PDB entry 8TXM | X-ray diffraction, 3.25 A resolution | chains A and H of the 4 polymer chains in the assembly

Chain A:
Name: Hemagglutinin
Source organism: Influenza A virus (strain swl A/California/04/2009 H1N1)
Notes: fragment: HA1 subdomain
Reference sequence: C3W5S1 (C3W5S1_I09A0); the construct lacks a stretch of the UniProt sequence, so the offset changes along the chain: 11-55 = UniProt 18-62; 56-83 = UniProt 64-91; 84-90 = UniProt 93-99; 91-116 = UniProt 101-126; 3 more segments
Sequence (328 residues; row label = number of the first residue in the row; a row labelled like 116A-116C holds insertion residues (116A, then the next letters in order)):
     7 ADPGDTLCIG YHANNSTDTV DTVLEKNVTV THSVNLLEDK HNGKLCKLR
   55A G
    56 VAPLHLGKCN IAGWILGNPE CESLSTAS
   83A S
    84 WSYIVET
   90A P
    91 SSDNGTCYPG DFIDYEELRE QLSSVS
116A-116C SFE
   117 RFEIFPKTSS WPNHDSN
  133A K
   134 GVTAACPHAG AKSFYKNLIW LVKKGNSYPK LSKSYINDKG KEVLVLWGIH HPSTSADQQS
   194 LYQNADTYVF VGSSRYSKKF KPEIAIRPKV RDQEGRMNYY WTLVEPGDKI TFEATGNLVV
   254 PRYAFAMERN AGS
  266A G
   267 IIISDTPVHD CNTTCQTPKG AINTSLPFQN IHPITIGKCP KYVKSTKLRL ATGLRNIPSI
Disordered / not traced: 7-8
Sequence notes: expression tag (7-10)
Disulfide bonds: Cys52-Cys277, Cys64-Cys76, Cys97-Cys139, Cys281-Cys305
Glycans and other covalent adducts: N-acetylglucosamine (NAG) linked to Asn33, Asn289
Residues lining bound ligands: Mg2+ (MG): His18, Asn20, His38

Chain H:
Name: GC_w13_B, Fab heavy chain
Source organism: Homo sapiens
Notes: antibody fragment or engineered binder
Sequence (226 residues; numbered -1 to 224; the number before each row is that of its first residue; numbers below 1 keep their minus sign (Ser-1 is residue -1)):
    -1 SQVQLVQSGT EVKKPGSSVK VSCKASGVTF SSYAMSWVRQ APGQGLEWMG GFIPILGTAN
    59 YAQKFQGRLT ITADGLTGTV YMELSRLRSE DTAVYYCARE VTWKGASIGV LGIWGQGTMV
   119 SVSASTKGPS VFPLAPSSKS TSGGTAALGC LVKDYFPEPV TVSWNSGALT SGVHTFPAVL
   179 QSSGLYSLSS VVTVPSSSLG TQTYICNVNH KPSNTKVDKK VEPKSC
Disulfide bonds: Cys21-Cys95, Cys148-Cys204

Chain A / chain H interface:
Contacting residue pairs (15; chain A residue first):
  His38(A) - Ile53(H)
  His38(A) - Leu54(H)
  Val40(A) - Pro52(H)
  Asn41(A) - Leu74(H)
  Thr290(A) - Phe28(H)
  Thr290(A) - Thr75(H)
  Ser291(A) - Phe28(H)
  Ser291(A) - Asp72(H)
  Ser291(A) - Gly73(H)
  Ser291(A) - Leu74(H)  hydrogen bond (backbone-backbone)
  Ser291(A) - Thr75(H)
  Leu292(A) - Phe28(H)
  Leu292(A) - Leu74(H)  hydrophobic
  Pro293(A) - Phe28(H)  hydrophobic
  Thr318(A) - Ile53(H)  hydrogen bond (side chain-backbone)
Interface residues without a listed pair, chain A (10 interface residues in all): Ser39, Leu42

Overview:
10 residues of chain A and 8 residues of chain H are in contact, with 2 hydrogen bonds. Polar contacts include
Thr318(A)-Ile53(H) and Ser291(A)-Leu74(H). Mg2+ is bound between chain A and chain H. N-acetylglucosamine is
covalently linked to Asn33(A) and Asn289(A).
Chain A is Hemagglutinin (Influenza A virus (strain swl A/California/04/2009 H1N1)) and chain H is GC_w13_B,
Fab heavy chain (Homo sapiens); the structure, Crystal structure of 05.GC.w13.02 Fab in complex with H1 HA
from A/California/04/2009(H1N1), was determined by X-ray diffraction (same publication as 8TXP, 8TXT, 8TY7 and
8U44).
